PDB entry 5G3O | X-ray diffraction, 2.15 A resolution | chains D and E of the 6 polymer chains in the assembly

== Chain D (and E) ==
Molecule: Formamidase
Source organism: Bacillus cereus
Notes: EC 3.5.1.49; chain E of this document is another copy of the same molecule, construct and numbering; everything in this record applies to it too
UniProtKB: E5LR94 (E5LR94_BACCE); residue numbers follow UniProt; this construct covers 1-332
Sequence (346 residues; numbered 1 to 346; the number before each row is that of its first residue):
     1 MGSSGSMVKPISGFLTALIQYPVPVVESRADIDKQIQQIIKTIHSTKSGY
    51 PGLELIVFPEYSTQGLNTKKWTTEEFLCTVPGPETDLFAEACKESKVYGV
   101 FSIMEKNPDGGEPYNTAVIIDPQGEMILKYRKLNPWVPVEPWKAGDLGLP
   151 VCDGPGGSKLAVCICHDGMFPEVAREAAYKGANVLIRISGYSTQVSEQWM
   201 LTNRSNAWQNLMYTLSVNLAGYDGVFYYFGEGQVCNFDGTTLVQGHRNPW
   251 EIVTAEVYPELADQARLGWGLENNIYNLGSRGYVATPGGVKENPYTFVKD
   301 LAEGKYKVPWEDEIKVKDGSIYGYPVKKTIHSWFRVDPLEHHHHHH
Not modelled in the structure: 1-11, 269-286, 308-346 (chain E: 1-11, 270-287, 308-346)
Modified positions: Cys-165 (s-carbamoyl-l-cysteine; QCS)
Sequence notes: expression tag (333-346)

== Chain D / chain E interface ==
Residue-residue contacts (81; chain D residue first):
  Leu-133(D) / Pro-294(E)  hydrophobic
  Asn-134(D) / Tyr-295(E)  hydrogen bond
  Met-169(D) / Trp-208(E)  hydrogen bond
  Met-169(D) / Gln-209(E)
  Phe-170(D) / Arg-175(E)
  Pro-171(D) / Pro-171(E)  hydrophobic
  Pro-171(D) / Arg-175(E)
  Pro-171(D) / Gln-209(E)
  Glu-172(D) / Arg-175(E)  salt bridge
  Glu-172(D) / Tyr-295(E)
  Glu-172(D) / Phe-297(E)
  Val-173(D) / Tyr-295(E)
  Arg-175(D) / Phe-170(E)
  Arg-175(D) / Pro-171(E)
  Arg-175(D) / Glu-172(E)  salt bridge
  Arg-175(D) / Phe-297(E)
  Glu-176(D) / Tyr-295(E)
  Glu-176(D) / Thr-296(E)  hydrogen bond
  Glu-176(D) / Phe-297(E)  hydrogen bond (side chain-backbone)
  Tyr-179(D) / Thr-296(E)
  Tyr-179(D) / Phe-297(E)  hydrophobic
  Tyr-179(D) / Asp-300(E)  hydrogen bond
  Tyr-179(D) / Tyr-306(E)  hydrophobic
  Tyr-179(D) / Lys-307(E)  hydrogen bond (side chain-backbone)
  Glu-197(D) / Arg-204(E)  salt bridge
  Glu-197(D) / Asp-238(E)
  Glu-197(D) / Gly-239(E)
  Glu-197(D) / Thr-240(E)  hydrogen bond
  Gln-198(D) / Trp-208(E)
  Gln-198(D) / Asp-238(E)  hydrogen bond (side chain-backbone)
  Leu-201(D) / Leu-201(E)  hydrophobic
  Leu-201(D) / Arg-204(E)
  Leu-201(D) / Ser-205(E)
  Leu-201(D) / Trp-208(E)  hydrophobic
  Thr-202(D) / Trp-208(E)
  Arg-204(D) / Glu-197(E)  salt bridge
  Arg-204(D) / Leu-201(E)
  Ser-205(D) / Leu-201(E)
  Ser-205(D) / Ser-205(E)
  Ser-205(D) / Gln-209(E)
  Trp-208(D) / Met-169(E)  hydrogen bond
  Trp-208(D) / Gln-198(E)
  Trp-208(D) / Leu-201(E)  hydrophobic
  Trp-208(D) / Thr-202(E)
  Gln-209(D) / Met-169(E)
  Gln-209(D) / Pro-171(E)
  Gln-209(D) / Ser-205(E)
  Asp-238(D) / Gln-198(E)  hydrogen bond (backbone-side chain)
  Thr-240(D) / Glu-197(E)  hydrogen bond
  Val-290(D) / Ala-144(E)  hydrophobic
  Lys-291(D) / Gly-304(E)
  Lys-291(D) / Tyr-306(E)  hydrogen bond (side chain-backbone)
  Asn-293(D) / Leu-301(E)
  Asn-293(D) / Ala-302(E)
  Pro-294(D) / Leu-133(E)  hydrophobic
  Pro-294(D) / Glu-176(E)
  Tyr-295(D) / Asn-134(E)  hydrogen bond
  Tyr-295(D) / Glu-172(E)
  Tyr-295(D) / Val-173(E)
  Tyr-295(D) / Glu-176(E)
  Thr-296(D) / Glu-176(E)  hydrogen bond
  Thr-296(D) / Tyr-179(E)
  Thr-296(D) / Lys-180(E)
  Phe-297(D) / Glu-172(E)
  Phe-297(D) / Arg-175(E)
  Phe-297(D) / Glu-176(E)  hydrogen bond (backbone-side chain)
  Phe-297(D) / Tyr-179(E)  hydrophobic
  Val-298(D) / Val-298(E)
  Val-298(D) / Leu-301(E)  hydrophobic
  Val-298(D) / Ala-302(E)
  Asp-300(D) / Tyr-179(E)  hydrogen bond
  Leu-301(D) / Asn-293(E)
  Leu-301(D) / Val-298(E)  hydrophobic
  Ala-302(D) / Val-298(E)
  Ala-302(D) / Ala-302(E)  hydrophobic
  Gly-304(D) / Lys-291(E)
  Lys-305(D) / Tyr-179(E)
  Tyr-306(D) / Tyr-179(E)  hydrophobic
  Tyr-306(D) / Lys-291(E)  hydrogen bond (backbone-side chain)
  Lys-307(D) / Tyr-179(E)  hydrogen bond (backbone-side chain)
  Lys-307(D) / Lys-291(E)
Other interface residues (no listed pair), chain D (40 interface residues in all): Ala-144, Gly-148, Lys-180, Gly-239, Lys-299
Other interface residues (no listed pair), chain E (40 interface residues in all): Gly-148, Val-290, Lys-299, Lys-305

== In short ==
Chain D and chain E each contribute 40 residues to their interface; the contacts include 18 hydrogen bonds and
4 salt bridges. Polar pairs include Glu-172(D)/Arg-175(E), Glu-197(D)/Arg-204(E) and Asn-134(D)/Tyr-295(E).
Both chains are Formamidase (Bacillus cereus). Entry 5G3O (Bacillus cereus formamidase (BceAmiF) inhibited
with urea) was determined by X-ray diffraction together with 5G3P from the same study.
